PDB entry 7YTD | electron microscopy, 3.71 A resolution | chains A and J of the 15 polymer chains in the assembly

# Chain A
Name: Immunoglobulin heavy constant mu
Source organism: Homo sapiens
Reference sequence: P01871 (IGHM_HUMAN); residues 345-575 here correspond to UniProt positions 222-452 (UniProt number = residue number - 123)
Chain sequence (231 residues; row label = number of the first residue in the row):
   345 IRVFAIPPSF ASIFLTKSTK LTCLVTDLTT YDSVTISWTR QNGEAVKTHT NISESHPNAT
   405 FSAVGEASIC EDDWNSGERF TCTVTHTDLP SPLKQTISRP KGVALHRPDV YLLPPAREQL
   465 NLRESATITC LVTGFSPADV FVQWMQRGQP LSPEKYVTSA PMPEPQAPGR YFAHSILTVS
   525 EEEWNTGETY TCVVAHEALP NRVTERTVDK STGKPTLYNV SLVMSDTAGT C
Unresolved in the structure: 574-575
UniProt features mapped onto this chain:
  - glycosylation (N-linked (GlcNAc...) asparagine): N395, N402
Disulfides: C367-C426, C474-C536

# Chain J
Name: Immunoglobulin J chain
Source organism: Homo sapiens
Reference sequence: P01591 (IGJ_HUMAN); residues 1-136 here correspond to UniProt positions 24-159 (UniProt number = residue number + 23)
Chain sequence (136 residues; row label = number of the first residue in the row):
     1 EDERIVLVDN KCKCARITSR IIRSSEDPNE DIVERNIRII VPLNNRENIS DPTSPLRTRF
    61 VYHLSDLCKK CDPTEVELDN QIVTATQSNI CDEDSATETC YTYDRNKCYT AVVPLVYGGE
   121 TKMVETALTP DACYPD
Unresolved in the structure: 1-3, 70-97, 136
UniProt features mapped onto this chain:
  - glycosylation: N48 (N-linked (GlcNAc...) (complex) asparagine)
Disulfides: C12-C100, C108-C133

# Interface between chain A and chain J
Pairs across the interface (38; chain A residue first):
  S353(A) with Y117(J)
  A355(A) with Y117(J), hydrophobic
  S356(A) with Y117(J), hydrogen bond (backbone-side chain)
  F358(A) with K122(J), hydrogen bond (backbone-side chain)
  L359(A) with L115(J), hydrophobic; Y117(J), hydrophobic; E120(J)
  T360(A) with Y117(J)
  Q487(A) with L115(J)
  M489(A) with P114(J)
  G492(A) with P114(J)
  P494(A) with L115(J); V116(J), hydrophobic
  L495(A) with V116(J)
  P544(A) with Y134(J), hydrophobic
  N545(A) with E125(J), hydrogen bond (side chain-backbone); T126(J)
  T556(A) with R46(J)
  Y562(A) with L43(J), hydrophobic
  N563(A) with T58(J), hydrogen bond
  V564(A) with L43(J), hydrophobic; T58(J); F60(J), hydrophobic
  S565(A) with T58(J); F60(J)
  L566(A) with F60(J); Y62(J), hydrophobic
  V567(A) with F60(J), hydrogen bond (backbone-backbone); Y62(J)
  M568(A) with Y62(J)
  S569(A) with Y62(J), hydrogen bond (backbone-backbone); H63(J); L64(J)
  D570(A) with L64(J); S65(J), hydrogen bond
  T571(A) with L64(J)
  A572(A) with R35(J), hydrogen bond (backbone-side chain)
  G573(A) with L64(J)
Other interface residues (no listed pair), chain A (32 interface residues in all): K361, R451, F485, V547, E549, S555
Other interface residues (no listed pair), chain J (24 interface residues in all): L56, R59, V61, V113, V124, A127

# Summary
Chain A and chain J form an interface of 32 and 24 residues respectively, with 8 hydrogen bonds. Among the
polar pairs are S356(A)-Y117(J), F358(A)-K122(J) and N545(A)-E125(J).
Here chain A is Immunoglobulin heavy constant mu and chain J is Immunoglobulin J chain, both from Homo
sapiens. Entry 7YTD (Cryo-EM structure of four human FcmR bound to IgM-Fc/J) was determined by electron
microscopy, deposited together with 7YSG, 7YTC and 7YTE.
